Entry 7L4X (X-ray diffraction, 1.79 A resolution); this record covers chains B and E.

== Chain B ==
Molecule: YTH domain-containing protein 1
From: Homo sapiens
UniProt: Q96MU7 (YTDC1_HUMAN); numbering as in UniProt (aligned over 345-509)
Sequence (166 residues; row label = number of the first residue in the row):
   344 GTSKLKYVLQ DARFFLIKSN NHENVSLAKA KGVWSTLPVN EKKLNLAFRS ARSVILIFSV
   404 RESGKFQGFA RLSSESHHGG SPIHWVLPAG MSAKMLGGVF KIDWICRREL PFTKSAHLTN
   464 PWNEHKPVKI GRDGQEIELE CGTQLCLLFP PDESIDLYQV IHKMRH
Not modelled in the structure: 509
Sequence notes: expression tag (344)
From the paper describing this entry:
  - binding site for ssDNA w/N6A (chain E): Lys361, Asn363, Asn367, Ser378, Thr379, Leu380, Pro381, Glu405, Trp428, Met434, Met438, Leu439, Lys472, Gly474, Arg475

== Chain E ==
Molecule: ssDNA w/N6A
Sequence (13 nucleotides; numbered 1 to 13; the number before each row is that of its first residue):
     1 CAGCTGXGTC GAC
Modified / non-standard residues: 6MA (N6-methyl-deoxy-adenosine-5'-monophosphate) at position 7

== Chain B / chain E interface ==
Pairs across the interface (25; chain B residue first):
  Lys361(B) with 6MA_7(E), sugar contact; DG8(E), hydrogen bond to the phosphate; DT9(E), salt bridge to the phosphate
  Ser362(B) with 6MA_7(E), base contact
  Asn363(B) with 6MA_7(E), hydrogen bond to the phosphate
  Asn367(B) with 6MA_7(E), base contact
  Trp377(B) with 6MA_7(E), base contact
  Ser378(B) with 6MA_7(E), base contact
  Leu380(B) with DG6(E), base contact; 6MA_7(E), sugar contact
  Arg404(B) with DG8(E), sugar contact; DT9(E), phosphate contact
  Glu405(B) with DT9(E), hydrogen bond to the phosphate
  Trp428(B) with 6MA_7(E), base contact
  Gly433(B) with DG6(E), sugar contact
  Met434(B) with 6MA_7(E), sugar contact
  Met438(B) with DG6(E), base contact
  Leu439(B) with 6MA_7(E), base contact
  Lys472(B) with DT9(E), sugar contact; DC10(E), salt bridge to the phosphate
  Ile473(B) with DT9(E), sugar contact
  Gly474(B) with DG8(E), sugar contact
  Arg475(B) with DG8(E), hydrogen bond to the base
  Asp476(B) with 6MA_7(E), base contact; DG8(E), hydrogen bond to the phosphate
Other interface residues (no listed pair), chain B (23 interface residues in all): Thr379, Pro381, Val403, Phe455

== In short ==
23 residues of chain B face 5 of chain E across their interface, with 5 hydrogen bonds and 2 salt bridges.
Polar contacts include Arg475(B)-DG8(E), Lys361(B)-DG8(E) and Asn363(B)-6MA_7(E). The paper reports a binding
site for ssDNA w/N6A (chain E) at Lys361(B), Asn363(B) and Asn367(B) among others.
Here chain B is YTH domain-containing protein 1 (Homo sapiens) and chain E is ssDNA w/N6A. Entry 7L4X (YTH
Domain of Human YTHDC1 with dsDNA Comprising Single N6mA joined by two six-bp DNA duplexes ...) was determined
by X-ray diffraction together with 7L4Y from the same study.
